Entry 4DV6 (X-ray diffraction, 3.30 A resolution); this record covers chains A and J of the 21 polymer chains in the assembly.

== Chain A ==
Molecule: 16S rRNA
Organism: Thermus thermophilus
Sequence (1522 nucleotides; numbered 0 to 1544 plus 19 insertion-coded residues; 42 numbers in that range are skipped by the numbering (no residue carries them; nothing is unmodelled there); the number before each row is that of its first residue; a row labelled like 190A-190L holds insertion residues (190A, then the next letters in order); numbering starts at 0):
     0 UUUGUUGGAG AGUUUGAUCC UGGCUCAGGG UGAACGCUGG CGGCGUGCCU AAGACAUGCA
    60 AGUCGUGCGG G
    73 CCGCGGGGUU UU
    88 ACUCCG
    95 UGGUC
   101 AGCGGCGGAC GGGUGAGUAA CGCGUGGGU
  129A G
   130 ACCUACCCGG AAGAGGGGGA CAACCCGGGG AAACUCGGGC UAAUCCCCCA UGUGGACCCG
   190 C
190A-190L CCCUUGGGGUGU
   191 GUCCAAAGGG CUUU
   216 GCCCGCUUCC GGAUGGGCCC GCGUCCCAUC AGCUAGUUGG UGGGGUAAUG GCCCACCAAG
   276 GCGACGACGG GUAGCCGGUC UGAGAGGAUG GCCGGCCACA GGGGCACUGA GACACGGGCC
   336 CCACUCCUAC GGGAGGCAGC AGUUAGGAAU CUUCCGCAAU GGGCGCAAGC CUGACGGAGC
   396 GACGCCGCUU GGAGGAAGAA GCCCUUCGGG GUGUAAACUC CUGAA
   442 CCCGGGACGA AACCCCCGAC GA
   474 GGGGACUGAC GGUACCGGG
   494 GUAAUAGCGC CGGCCAACUC CGUGCCAGCA GCCGCGGUAA UACGGAGGGC GCGAGCGUUA
   554 CCCGGAUUCA CUGGGCGUAA AGGGCGUGUA GGCGGCCUGG GGCGUCCCAU GUGAAAGACC
   614 ACGGCUCAAC CGUGGGGGAG CGUGGGAUAC GCUCAGGCUA GACGGUGGGA GAGGGUGGUG
   674 GAAUUCCCGG AGUAGCGGUG AAAUGCGCAG AUACCGGGAG GAACGCCGAU GGCGAAGGCA
   734 GCCACCUGGU CCACCCGUGA CGCUGAGGCG CGAAAGCGUG GGGAGCAAAC CGGAUUAGAU
   794 ACCCGGGUAG UCCACGCCCU AAACGAUGCG CGCUAGGUCU CUGGGUCU
   848 CCUGGGGGCC GAAGCUAACG CGUUAAGCGC GCCGCCUGGG GAGUACGGCC GCAAGGCUGA
   908 AACUCAAGGG AAUUGACGGG GGCCCGCACA AGCGGUGGAG CAUGUGGUUU AAUUCGAAGX
   968 AACGCGAAGA ACCUUACCAG GCCUUGACAU GCUAGG
 1003A G
  1004 AACCCGGGUG AAAGCCUGGG GUGCCCC
1030A-1030D GCGA
  1031 GGGGAGCCCU AGCACAGGUG CUGCAUGGCC GUCGUCAGCU CGUGCCGUGA GGUGUUGGGU
  1091 UAAGUCCCGC AACGAGCGCA ACCCCCGCCG UUAGUUGCCA GCGGUUCGGC CGGGCACUCU
  1151 AACGGGACUG CCCGCGAAA
  1171 GCGGGAGGAA GGAGGGGACG ACGUCUGGUC AGCAUGGCCC UUACGGCCUG GGCGACACAC
  1231 GUGCUACAAU GCCCACUACA AAGCGAUGCC ACCCGGCAAC GGGGAGCUAA UCGCAAAAAG
  1291 GUGGGCCCAG UUCGGAUUGG GGUCUGCAAC CCGACCCCAU GAAGCCGGAA UCGCUAGUAA
  1351 UCGCGGAUCA G
 1361A C
  1362 CAUGCCGCGG UGAAUACGUU CCCGGGCCUU GUACACACXG CCXGUXACGC CAUGGGAGCG
  1422 GGCUCUACCC GAAGUCGCCG GG
  1446 AGCCUACGGG
  1459 CAGGCGCCGA GGGUAGGGCC CGUGACUGGG GCGAAGUCGU AACAAGGUAG CUGUACCGGA
  1519 AGGUGCGGCU GGAUCCACUC CUUUCU
Disordered / not traced: 0-4, 1534-1538
Sequence notes: engineered mutation G915 (A1538 in M26923.1); conflict C1534 (A2157 in M26923.1), A1535 (C2158 in M26923.1)
Modified positions: PSU (pseudouridine-5'-monophosphate) at position 516, 7MG (7N-methyl-8-hydroguanosine-5'-monophosphate) at position 527, M2G (N2-dimethylguanosine-5'-monophosphate) at position 966, 5MC (5-methylcytidine-5'-monophosphate) at position 967, 2MG (2N-methylguanosine-5'-monophosphate) at position 1207, 5MC (5-methylcytidine-5'-monophosphate) at position 1400, 4OC (4n,o2'-methylcytidine-5'-monophosphate) at position 1402, 5MC (5-methylcytidine-5'-monophosphate) at position 1404, 5MC (5-methylcytidine-5'-monophosphate) at position 1407, UR3 (3-methyluridine-5'-monophoshate) at position 1498, MA6 (6N-dimethyladenosine-5'-monophoshate) at position 1518, MA6 (6N-dimethyladenosine-5'-monophoshate) at position 1519, PSU (pseudouridine-5'-monophosphate) at position 1540, PSU (pseudouridine-5'-monophosphate) at position 1541
Bound ions: Mg2+ site 1 near U5 (its only coordinating residue here); Mg2+ site 2 near U12 (its only coordinating residue here); Mg2+ site 3: U13, U14; Mg2+ site 4 near G22 (its only coordinating residue here); Mg2+ site 5: C58, U387; Mg2+ site 6: A59, U387; Mg2+ site 7: G61, G105; Mg2+ site 8: G70, U98; Mg2+ site 9 near U98 (its only coordinating residue here); Mg2+ site 10 near G107 (its only coordinating residue here); Mg2+ site 11 near G111 (its only coordinating residue here); Mg2+ site 12: G117, G289; 105 more Mg2+ sites not listed

== Chain J ==
Name: ribosomal protein S10
Organism: Thermus thermophilus
Reference sequence: Q5SHN7 (RS10_THET8); numbering as in UniProt (aligned over 1-105)
Amino-acid sequence (105 residues; row label = number of the first residue in the row):
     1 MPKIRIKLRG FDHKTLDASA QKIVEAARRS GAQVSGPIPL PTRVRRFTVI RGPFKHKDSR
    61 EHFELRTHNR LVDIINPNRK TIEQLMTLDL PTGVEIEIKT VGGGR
Disordered / not traced: 1-2, 101-105

== Interface between chain A and chain J ==
Contacting residue pairs (74; chain A residue first):
  G963(A) - Phe54(J)  sugar contact
  A964(A) - Phe54(J)  sugar contact
  A964(A) - Lys55(J)  hydrogen bond to the sugar
  A969(A) - Lys55(J)  salt bridge to the phosphate
  C970(A) - Lys57(J)  salt bridge to the phosphate
  G971(A) - Lys57(J)  salt bridge to the phosphate
  C972(A) - Lys55(J)  sugar contact
  C972(A) - Lys57(J)  salt bridge to the phosphate
  G973(A) - Phe54(J)  base contact
  G973(A) - Lys55(J)  hydrogen bond to the sugar
  A975(A) - Thr48(J)  base contact
  A975(A) - Arg60(J)  base contact
  G1058(A) - Pro53(J)  base contact
  C1059(A) - Arg51(J)  sugar contact
  C1059(A) - Gly52(J)  sugar contact
  C1059(A) - Pro53(J)  sugar contact
  C1060(A) - Arg51(J)  sugar contact
  C1060(A) - Gly52(J)  sugar contact
  C1060(A) - His56(J)  hydrogen bond to the base
  C1060(A) - Ser59(J)  hydrogen bond to the phosphate
  G1061(A) - Arg51(J)  phosphate contact
  G1061(A) - His56(J)  hydrogen bond to the sugar
  G1061(A) - Ser59(J)  hydrogen bond to the phosphate
  A1123(A) - Ser35(J)  phosphate contact
  A1123(A) - Pro37(J)  hydrogen bond to the sugar
  A1123(A) - Ile38(J)  hydrogen bond to the sugar
  A1123(A) - Pro39(J)  base contact
  G1124(A) - Val34(J)  phosphate contact
  G1124(A) - Ser35(J)  sugar contact
  G1124(A) - Ile38(J)  phosphate contact
  U1125(A) - Arg5(J)  hydrogen bond to the base
  U1125(A) - Ser35(J)  hydrogen bond to the phosphate
  U1125(A) - Leu71(J)  base contact
  U1125(A) - Asp73(J)  base contact
  U1150(A) - Pro39(J)  hydrogen bond to the sugar
  U1150(A) - Leu40(J)  hydrogen bond to the sugar
  U1150(A) - Pro41(J)  sugar contact
  A1151(A) - Pro39(J)  sugar contact
  A1151(A) - Leu40(J)  sugar contact
  A1151(A) - Pro41(J)  phosphate contact
  A1151(A) - Thr42(J)  hydrogen bond to the phosphate
  A1151(A) - Arg70(J)  hydrogen bond to the phosphate
  A1152(A) - His13(J)  phosphate contact
  A1152(A) - Asp17(J)  hydrogen bond to the sugar
  A1152(A) - Thr42(J)  phosphate contact
  A1152(A) - His68(J)  salt bridge to the phosphate
  A1152(A) - Arg70(J)  salt bridge to the phosphate
  C1153(A) - His13(J)  salt bridge to the phosphate
  C1189(A) - Arg51(J)  salt bridge to the phosphate
  G1197(A) - His56(J)  base contact
  G1198(A) - Phe54(J)  sugar contact
  G1198(A) - Lys55(J)  sugar contact
  G1198(A) - His56(J)  base contact
  U1199(A) - Phe54(J)  sugar contact
  G1202(A) - Pro53(J)  base contact
  G1253(A) - Val44(J)  phosphate contact
  C1254(A) - Arg43(J)  base contact
  C1254(A) - Val44(J)  phosphate contact
  C1254(A) - Arg45(J)  salt bridge to the phosphate
  G1255(A) - Arg43(J)  hydrogen bond to the base
  U1278(A) - Glu97(J)  base contact
  U1278(A) - Lys99(J)  hydrogen bond to the base
  A1279(A) - Arg9(J)  salt bridge to the phosphate
  A1279(A) - Arg43(J)  base contact
  A1280(A) - Lys7(J)  salt bridge to the phosphate
  A1280(A) - Leu40(J)  sugar contact
  A1280(A) - Pro41(J)  sugar contact
  U1281(A) - Arg5(J)  hydrogen bond to the base
  C1366(A) - Arg60(J)  hydrogen bond to the sugar
  C1367(A) - Thr48(J)  hydrogen bond to the sugar
  C1367(A) - Arg60(J)  salt bridge to the phosphate
  C1367(A) - His62(J)  phosphate contact
  G1368(A) - Arg46(J)  hydrogen bond to the sugar
  G1368(A) - His62(J)  salt bridge to the phosphate
Interface residues without a listed pair, chain A (35 interface residues in all): A1201
Interface residues without a listed pair, chain J (38 interface residues in all): Gly36, Ile50, Asp58, Glu61

== Overview ==
The interface between chain A and chain J involves 35 residues on one side and 38 on the other, with 21
hydrogen bonds and 13 salt bridges. Polar contacts include C1060(A)-His56(J), U1125(A)-Arg5(J) and
G1255(A)-Arg43(J). U13(A) and U14(A) form the Mg2+ site 3.
Here chain A is 16S rRNA and chain J is ribosomal protein S10, both from Thermus thermophilus. Entry 4DV6
(Crystal structure of the Thermus thermophilus 30S ribosomal subunit with a 16S rRNA mutation, A915G) was
determined by X-ray diffraction.
